6FI8 - chains A and D of the 6 polymer chains in the assembly; structure by X-ray diffraction, 2.60 A resolution.

Chain A:
Name: Putative transposase
Source organism: Helicobacter pylori
UniProtKB: Q933Z0 (Q933Z0_HELPX); residue numbers follow UniProt; this construct covers 2-155
Chain sequence (159 residues; numbered -3 to 155; the number before each row is that of its first residue; numbers below 1 keep their minus sign (Gly-3 is residue -3)):
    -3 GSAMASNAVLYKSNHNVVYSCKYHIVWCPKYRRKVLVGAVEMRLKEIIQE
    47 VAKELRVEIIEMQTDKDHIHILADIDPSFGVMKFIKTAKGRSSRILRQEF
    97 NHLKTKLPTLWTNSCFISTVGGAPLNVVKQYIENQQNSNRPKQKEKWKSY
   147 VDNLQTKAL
Not modelled in the structure: -3 to 5, 133-155
Construct notes: expression tag (-3 to 1)
Bound ions: Ca2+ site 1: Asp61 (shared with 1 residue of chain B; 2 residues of chain E); Ca2+ site 2: Lys125, Ile128 (shared with 1 residue of chain B; DC22(D) of chain D)
From the paper describing this entry:
  - catalytic residues: Tyr127, Gln131
  - binding site for DNA 6-mer (t6'): Tyr7, Phe112, Tyr127
  - Ca2+ coordination: Asp61, His64, His66

Chain D:
Molecule: DNA 29-mer (le29)
Sequence (29 nucleotides; each row starts with the number of its first residue):
    16 AAAGCCCCTAGCTTTTAGCTATGGGGATA
Bound ions: Ca2+ site 1: DC22 (shared with Lys125(A), Ile128(A) of chain A; 1 residue of chain B); Ca2+ site 2 near DG39 (its only coordinating residue here)

Chain A / chain D interface:
Contacting residue pairs (18):
  Ser9(A) with DA18(D), hydrogen bond to the phosphate
  Asn10(A) with DA18(D), sugar contact; DT37(D), phosphate contact; DG38(D), phosphate contact
  His11(A) with DA18(D), sugar contact; DG38(D), hydrogen bond to the phosphate; DG39(D), salt bridge to the phosphate
  Asn12(A) with DA18(D), sugar contact; DA36(D), base contact; DG38(D), base contact
  Val14(A) with DA18(D), phosphate contact
  Glu50(A) with DT37(D), base contact
  Leu51(A) with DT37(D), hydrogen bond to the base
  Arg52(A) with DT37(D), base contact
  Asp72(A) with DT37(D), base contact
  Ser74(A) with DA36(D), hydrogen bond to the phosphate; DT37(D), sugar contact
  Phe75(A) with DT37(D), sugar contact
Interface residues without a listed pair, chain A (12 interface residues in all): Val13

In short:
12 residues of chain A face 5 of chain D across their interface, with 4 hydrogen bonds and 1 salt bridge.
Polar pairs include Leu51(A)-DT37(D), Ser9(A)-DA18(D) and His11(A)-DG38(D). From the paper: catalytic residues
Tyr127(A) and Gln131(A); a binding site for DNA 6-mer (t6') at Tyr7(A), Phe112(A) and Tyr127(A).
Chain A is Putative transposase (Helicobacter pylori) and chain D is DNA 29-mer (le29); the structure, Crystal
structure of the IS608 transposase in complex with left end 29-mer DNA hairpin and a ..., was determined by
X-ray diffraction.
